8IBS - chains C and E of the 3 polymer chains in the assembly; structure by X-ray diffraction, 1.90 A resolution.

== Chain C (and E) ==
Molecule: Beta-galactosidase
From: Bifidobacterium longum subsp. infantis (strain ATCC 15697 / DSM 20088 / JCM 1222 / NCTC 11817 / S12)
Notes: EC 3.2.1.23; chain E of this document is another copy of the same molecule, construct and numbering; everything in this record applies to it too
UniProtKB: B7GUD7 (B7GUD7_BIFLS); residue numbers follow UniProt; this construct covers 1-691
Amino-acid sequence (702 residues; numbered 1 to 702; the number before each row is that of its first residue):
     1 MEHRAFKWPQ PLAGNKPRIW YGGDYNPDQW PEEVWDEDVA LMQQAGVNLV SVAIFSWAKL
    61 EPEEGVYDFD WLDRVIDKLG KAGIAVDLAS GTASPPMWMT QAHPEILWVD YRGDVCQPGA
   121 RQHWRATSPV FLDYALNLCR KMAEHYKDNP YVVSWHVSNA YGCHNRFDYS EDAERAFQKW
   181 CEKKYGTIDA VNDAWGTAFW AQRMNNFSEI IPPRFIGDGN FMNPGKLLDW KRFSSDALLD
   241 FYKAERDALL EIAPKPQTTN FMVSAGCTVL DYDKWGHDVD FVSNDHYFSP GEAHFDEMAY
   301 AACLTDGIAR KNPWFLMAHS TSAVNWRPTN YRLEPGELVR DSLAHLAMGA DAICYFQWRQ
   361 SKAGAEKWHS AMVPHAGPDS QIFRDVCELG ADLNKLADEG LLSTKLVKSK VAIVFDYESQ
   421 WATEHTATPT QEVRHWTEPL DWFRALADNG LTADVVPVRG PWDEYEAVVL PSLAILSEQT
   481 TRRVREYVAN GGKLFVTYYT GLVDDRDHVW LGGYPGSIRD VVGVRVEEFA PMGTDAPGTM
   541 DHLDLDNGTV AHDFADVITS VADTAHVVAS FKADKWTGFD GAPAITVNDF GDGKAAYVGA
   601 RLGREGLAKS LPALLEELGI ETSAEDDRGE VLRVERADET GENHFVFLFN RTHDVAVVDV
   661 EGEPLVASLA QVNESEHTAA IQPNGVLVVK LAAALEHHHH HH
Not modelled in the structure: 692-702
Differences from the reference sequence: engineered mutation A160 (Glu in B7GUD7), A318 (Glu in B7GUD7); expression tag (692-702)
What the authors report for this chain:
  - binding site for alpha-D-galactopyranose: R121, N159, W200, D285, Y287, W326, F356, E366, H369
  - mutagenesis - M262G (30- and 100-fold), Y287F (80- to 170-fold): decreased catalytic activity
  - mutagenesis - W326A (13-fold): decreased catalytic activity on pNP-Gal
  - mutagenesis - W326A (100- to 600-fold): decreased catalytic activity on natural substrates
  - mutagenesis - R121A (2- to 3-fold): decreased binding to the four substrates
  - mutagenesis - R121A (20- to 30-fold): decreased catalytic activity on the four substrates
  - mutagenesis - F221A (2- to 20-fold): decreased catalytic activity on all substrates
  - mutagenesis - W326A (20-fold): decreased binding to pNP-Gal
  - mutagenesis - W326A: decreased catalytic activity on LNT
  - mutagenesis - W326A: decreased catalytic activity on LNB
  - mutagenesis - R327A: decreased binding to LNT
  - mutagenesis - R327A: decreased binding to LNnT
  - specificity-determining residues: G219, A536 (proposed by the authors, not directly observed)

== Chain C / chain E interface ==
Pairs across the interface - 112 pairs, chain C then chain E:
  D28(C) with A198(E)
  Q29(C) with A198(E); F199(E)
  W30(C) with L511(E), hydrophobic
  F55(C) with W200(E); A201(E), hydrogen bond (backbone-backbone)
  A58(C) with A201(E), hydrophobic; R203(E), hydrogen bond (backbone-side chain)
  P62(C) with R203(E), hydrogen bond (backbone-side chain); N205(E), hydrogen bond (backbone-side chain)
  E63(C) with N205(E)
  S94(C) with A201(E)
  P95(C) with A201(E)
  P96(C) with A201(E)
  M97(C) with E209(E)
  W98(C) with N205(E); E209(E)
  Q101(C) with S208(E), hydrogen bond (side chain-backbone)
  W108(C) with G217(E)
  D110(C) with R112(E), salt bridge; F215(E)
  D114(C) with R112(E), salt bridge; F215(E)
  V115(C) with F215(E)
  C116(C) with F215(E); I216(E), hydrogen bond (side chain-backbone)
  Q117(C) with R214(E); F215(E), hydrogen bond (backbone-backbone); I216(E)
  P118(C) with I211(E); I216(E)
  G119(C) with Q202(E), hydrogen bond (backbone-side chain); F221(E); M222(E); N223(E), hydrogen bond (backbone-backbone)
  A120(C) with W200(E); Q202(E), hydrogen bond (backbone-side chain); I216(E), hydrophobic; F221(E)
  R121(C) with W200(E)
  H164(C) with N220(E), hydrogen bond
  P290(C) with A536(E)
  G291(C) with P537(E); G538(E); T539(E)
  E292(C) with P537(E), hydrogen bond (backbone-backbone)
  S322(C) with E528(E), hydrogen bond
  N325(C) with A427(E)
  W326(C) with F221(E), hydrophobic
  P328(C) with T430(E), hydrogen bond (backbone-side chain); Q431(E), hydrogen bond (backbone-backbone)
  T329(C) with P429(E); T430(E); P531(E); M532(E); D535(E)
  N330(C) with T428(E), hydrogen bond (side chain-backbone); P429(E), hydrogen bond (backbone-backbone); P531(E)
  Y331(C) with P531(E); M532(E), hydrophobic; G533(E), hydrogen bond (side chain-backbone); T534(E); D535(E), hydrogen bond; T539(E); M540(E)
  R332(C) with E528(E), salt bridge; F529(E); V557(E); T577(E), hydrogen bond (side chain-backbone); G578(E); F579(E)
  E334(C) with W576(E); T577(E)
  P335(C) with W576(E); T577(E); G578(E)
  K362(C) with H508(E); V509(E), hydrogen bond (backbone-backbone)
  A363(C) with H508(E)
  G364(C) with P224(E)
  A365(C) with F199(E); W200(E), hydrophobic; F221(E); M222(E); P224(E); A427(E)
  E366(C) with F199(E); W200(E)
  K367(C) with P224(E); D507(E), salt bridge
  W368(C) with A427(E); T428(E); P429(E); L502(E), hydrophobic; V509(E), hydrophobic; Y514(E), hydrophobic; F529(E), hydrophobic
  H375(C) with V509(E); L511(E); G512(E), hydrogen bond (backbone-backbone); Y514(E), hydrogen bond
  A376(C) with G512(E); G513(E); R525(E), hydrogen bond (backbone-side chain)
  D379(C) with R525(E), salt bridge; E527(E)
  S380(C) with E527(E)
  Q381(C) with E527(E), hydrogen bond (backbone-side chain)
  I382(C) with E528(E)
  H653(C) with W576(E), hydrogen bond
  P683(C) with W576(E), hydrophobic
Other interface residues (no listed pair), chain C (57 interface residues in all): R112, L333, Q360, S361, N684
Other interface residues (no listed pair), chain E (61 interface residues in all): D114, G196, M204, H425, T426, E432, V503, R506, A530

== In short ==
Chain C and chain E form an interface of 57 and 61 residues respectively, with 26 hydrogen bonds and 5 salt
bridges. Among the polar pairs are D110(C)-R112(E), D114(C)-R112(E) and R332(C)-E528(E). The paper reports a
binding site for alpha-D-galactopyranose at R121(C), N159(C) and W200(C) among others; M262G and Y287F of
chain C reduce catalytic activity; 6 substitutions were tested in all.
Chain C and chain E are both Beta-galactosidase (Bifidobacterium longum subsp. infantis (strain ATCC 15697 /
DSM 20088 / JCM 1222 / NCTC 11817 / S12)); the structure, Crystal structure of GH42 beta-galactosidase
BiBga42A from Bifidobacterium longum subspecies infantis E160A/E318A mutant in complex with ..., was
determined by X-ray diffraction (same publication as 8IBR and 8IBT).
